5B48 - chains A and C of the 4 polymer chains in the assembly; structure by X-ray diffraction, 2.50 A resolution.

# Chain A (and C)
Name: 2-oxoacid--ferredoxin oxidoreductase alpha subunit
Source organism: Sulfolobus tokodaii str. 7
Notes: EC 1.2.7.-; chain C of this document is another copy of the same molecule, construct and numbering; everything in this record applies to it too
UniProtKB: Q96Y66 (Q96Y66_SULTO); residue numbers follow UniProt; this construct covers 1-627
Sequence (627 residues; row label = number of the first residue in the row):
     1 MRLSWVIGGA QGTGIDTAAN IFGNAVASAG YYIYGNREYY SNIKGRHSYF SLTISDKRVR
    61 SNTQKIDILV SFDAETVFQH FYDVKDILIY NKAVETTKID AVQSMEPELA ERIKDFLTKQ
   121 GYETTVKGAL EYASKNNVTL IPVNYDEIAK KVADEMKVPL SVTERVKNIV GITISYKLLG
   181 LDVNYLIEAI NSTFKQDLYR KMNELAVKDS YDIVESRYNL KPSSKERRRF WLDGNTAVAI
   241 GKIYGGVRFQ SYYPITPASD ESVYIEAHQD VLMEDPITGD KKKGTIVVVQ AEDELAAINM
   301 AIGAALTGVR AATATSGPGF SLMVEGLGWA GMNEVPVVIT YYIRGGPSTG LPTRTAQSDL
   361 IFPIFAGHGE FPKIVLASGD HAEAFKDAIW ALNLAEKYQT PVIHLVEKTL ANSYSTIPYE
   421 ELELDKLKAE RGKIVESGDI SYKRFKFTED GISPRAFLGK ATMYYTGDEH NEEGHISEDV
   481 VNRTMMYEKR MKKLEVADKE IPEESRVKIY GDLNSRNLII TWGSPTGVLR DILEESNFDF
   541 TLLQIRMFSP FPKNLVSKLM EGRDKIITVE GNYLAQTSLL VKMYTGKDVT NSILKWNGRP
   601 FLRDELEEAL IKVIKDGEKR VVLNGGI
Not modelled in the structure: 153-167, 195-205, 219-224, 421-425, 436-441, 516-517, 537-539, 625-627 (chain C: 1, 43-44, 100-107, 117-125, 136, 156-164, 194-209, 219-226, 424-425, 439-440, 513-517, 539, 625-627)
Residues lining bound ligands: TDN (2-[(2E)-3-[(4-azanyl-2-methyl-pyrimidin-5-yl)methyl]-4-methyl-2-(1-oxidanylpropylidene)-1,3-thiazol-5-yl]ethyl phosphono hydrogen phosphate): Ser41, Tyr253, Pro254, Ile255, Thr256, Glu294, Pro318, Gly319, Leu322, Arg344, Thr349, Pro352
Swiss-Prot annotation at these positions:
  - motif: Tyr253 to Pro257 (YPITP motif)
  - binding site (substrate): Thr256, Arg344
  - mutagenesis: Ser41 (S41A: Same oxidoreductase activity as the wild-type), Thr349 (T349L: Same oxidoreductase activity as the wild-type), Asp468 (D468A: Loss of oxidoreductase activity toward 2-oxoglutarate but retains its activity toward pyruvate)
What the authors report for this chain:
  - binding site for TDN: Ser41, Glu294, Thr349, Asp468
  - mutagenesis - S41A, T349L: unchanged catalytic activity
  - mutagenesis - D468A: abolished catalytic activity on 2-oxoglutarate
  - specificity-determining residues: Asp468

# Interface between chain A and chain C
Pairs across the interface (141; chain A residue first):
  Tyr40(A) with Glu478(C)
  Ser41(A) with Glu478(C), hydrogen bond (backbone-side chain)
  Glu106(A) with Ser477(C), hydrogen bond; Glu478(C), hydrogen bond (side chain-backbone); Asp479(C), hydrogen bond (side chain-backbone)
  Glu108(A) with Asn471(C), hydrogen bond; Ser477(C), hydrogen bond; Asn482(C)
  Arg112(A) with Asp479(C), salt bridge; Val481(C)
  Gly317(A) with His368(C), hydrogen bond (backbone-side chain)
  Pro318(A) with Glu325(C); His368(C)
  Ser321(A) with Ser321(C); Val324(C); His368(C), hydrogen bond
  Leu322(A) with Glu325(C)
  Val324(A) with Ser321(C); Phe362(C), hydrophobic
  Glu325(A) with Leu322(C)
  Gly328(A) with Ser348(C)
  Trp329(A) with Ser348(C)
  Met332(A) with Pro347(C); Ser348(C); Gly350(C)
  Tyr341(A) with His368(C)
  Gly346(A) with Arg483(C), hydrogen bond (backbone-side chain); Tyr487(C)
  Pro347(A) with Met332(C); His368(C); Gly369(C); Glu370(C); Phe371(C), hydrophobic; Gly467(C); Arg490(C)
  Ser348(A) with Gly328(C); Trp329(C); His368(C), hydrogen bond (backbone-side chain); Gly467(C)
  Thr349(A) with Gly467(C), hydrogen bond (backbone-backbone); Asp468(C)
  Gly350(A) with Gly467(C), hydrogen bond (backbone-backbone); Asp468(C); Glu469(C), hydrogen bond (backbone-backbone)
  Leu351(A) with Glu478(C); Arg483(C)
  Pro352(A) with Asp468(C)
  Thr353(A) with Glu478(C), hydrogen bond
  Arg354(A) with Glu478(C), salt bridge
  Ser358(A) with Gly369(C); Glu370(C), hydrogen bond (side chain-backbone); Tyr487(C), hydrogen bond
  Asp359(A) with His368(C); Gly369(C)
  Ile361(A) with Phe365(C), hydrophobic
  Phe362(A) with Phe365(C); Ala366(C), hydrophobic; Gly367(C); His368(C)
  Phe365(A) with Ile361(C), hydrophobic; Phe362(C)
  Gly367(A) with Phe362(C)
  His368(A) with Gly317(C); Pro318(C); Ser321(C), hydrogen bond; Tyr341(C); Pro347(C); Ser348(C), hydrogen bond (side chain-backbone); Asp359(C); Phe362(C)
  Gly369(A) with Gly346(C); Pro347(C); Ser358(C), hydrogen bond (backbone-side chain); Asp359(C), hydrogen bond (backbone-side chain)
  Glu370(A) with Ser358(C), hydrogen bond; Asn572(C); Tyr573(C), hydrogen bond (side chain-backbone); Leu574(C), hydrogen bond (side chain-backbone); Gln576(C), hydrogen bond
  Phe371(A) with Pro347(C), hydrophobic
  Gly467(A) with Pro347(C); Ser348(C); Thr349(C), hydrogen bond (backbone-backbone); Gly350(C), hydrogen bond (backbone-backbone)
  Asp468(A) with Thr349(C); Gly350(C)
  Glu469(A) with Gly350(C), hydrogen bond (backbone-backbone); Leu351(C)
  Glu478(A) with Tyr39(C); Tyr40(C); Ser41(C), hydrogen bond (side chain-backbone); Leu351(C); Thr353(C), hydrogen bond; Arg354(C), salt bridge; Arg599(C), hydrogen bond (backbone-side chain)
  Asp479(A) with Glu108(C); Arg112(C), salt bridge
  Val480(A) with Asn597(C); Arg599(C)
  Val481(A) with Arg112(C)
  Arg483(A) with Gly346(C), hydrogen bond (side chain-backbone); Leu351(C); Trp596(C), hydrogen bond (side chain-backbone); Asn597(C)
  Thr484(A) with Trp596(C), hydrogen bond (backbone-side chain); Asn597(C)
  Tyr487(A) with Gly346(C); Ser358(C), hydrogen bond; Tyr573(C), hydrophobic; Trp596(C)
  Glu488(A) with Trp596(C)
  Arg490(A) with Pro347(C)
  Met491(A) with Tyr573(C), hydrophobic
  Glu495(A) with Tyr573(C), hydrogen bond
  Asn572(A) with Glu370(C)
  Tyr573(A) with Glu370(C), hydrogen bond (backbone-side chain); Tyr487(C), hydrophobic; Met491(C), hydrophobic; Glu495(C), hydrogen bond
  Leu574(A) with Glu370(C), hydrogen bond (backbone-side chain); Met491(C), hydrophobic
  Gln576(A) with Glu370(C), hydrogen bond
  Leu579(A) with Met583(C)
  Lys582(A) with Lys582(C); Met583(C); Tyr584(C); Gly586(C)
  Met583(A) with Leu579(C); Lys582(C); Met583(C), hydrophobic
  Gly586(A) with Lys582(C); Gly586(C)
  Trp596(A) with Arg483(C), hydrogen bond (backbone-side chain); Thr484(C), hydrogen bond (side chain-backbone); Tyr487(C)
  Asn597(A) with Val480(C); Arg483(C); Thr484(C)
  Arg599(A) with Glu478(C); Val480(C)
  Asn624(A) with Val480(C)
Interface residues without a listed pair, chain A (70 interface residues in all): Tyr39, Leu109, Leu295, Gly345, Ala366, Ser477, Tyr584, Thr585, Gly598, Val622
Interface residues without a listed pair, chain C (69 interface residues in all): Leu109, Gly345, Pro352, Ile476, Glu488, Lys492, Asn624

# In short
Chain A and chain C form an interface of 70 and 69 residues respectively; the contacts include 41 hydrogen
bonds and 4 salt bridges. Polar contacts include Arg112(A)-Asp479(C), Arg354(A)-Glu478(C) and
Ser41(A)-Glu478(C). The paper reports a binding site for TDN at Ser41(A), Glu294(A) and Thr349(A) among
others; D468A of chain A abolishes catalytic activity on 2-oxoglutarate; 3 substitutions were tested in all.
Chain A and chain C are both 2-oxoacid--ferredoxin oxidoreductase alpha subunit (Sulfolobus tokodaii str. 7);
the structure, 2-Oxoacid:Ferredoxin Oxidoreductase 1 from Sulfolobus tokodai, was determined by X-ray
diffraction together with 5B46 and 5B47 from the same study.
